Entry 4CAX (X-ray diffraction, 1.85 A resolution); this record covers chain A.

Chain A:
Name: Glycylpeptide N-tetradecanoyltransferase
Organism: Aspergillus fumigatus
Notes: EC 2.3.1.97
Reference sequence: Q9UVX3 (NMT_ASPFU); numbering as in UniProt (aligned over 86-492)
Chain sequence (411 residues; row label = number of the first residue in the row):
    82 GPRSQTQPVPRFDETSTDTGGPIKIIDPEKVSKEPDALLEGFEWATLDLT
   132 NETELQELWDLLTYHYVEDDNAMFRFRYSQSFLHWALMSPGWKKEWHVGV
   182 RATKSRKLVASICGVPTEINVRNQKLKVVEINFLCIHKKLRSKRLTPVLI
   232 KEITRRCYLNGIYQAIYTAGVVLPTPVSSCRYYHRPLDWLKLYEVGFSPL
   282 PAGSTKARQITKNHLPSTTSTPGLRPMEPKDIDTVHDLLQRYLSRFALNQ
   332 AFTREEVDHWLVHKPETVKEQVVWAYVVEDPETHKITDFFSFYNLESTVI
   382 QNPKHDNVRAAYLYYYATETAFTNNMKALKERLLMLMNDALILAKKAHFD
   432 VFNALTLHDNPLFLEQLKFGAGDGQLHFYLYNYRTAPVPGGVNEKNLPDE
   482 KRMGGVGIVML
Disordered / not traced: 82-100, 383-385, 405-406
Construct notes: expression tag (82-85)
Residues lining bound ligands:
  - 646 (2,6-dichloro-4-(2-piperazin-1-ylpyridin-4-yl)-N-(1,3,5-trimethyl-1H-pyrazol-4-yl)benzenesulfonamide): V148, E149, D150, F155, R156, F157, Y159, N213, T249, A250, G251, Y263, H265, F278, S378, Y393, N434, G455, Q456, L457, L492
  - tetradecanoyl-coa (MYA): H146, Y147, V148, I193, V210, I212, N213, F214, L215, C216, I217, L221, R222, S223, K224, R225, L226, T227, P228, I231, I234, T235, C238, Y239, I243, Y244, Q245, A246, Y248, T249, A250, V252, L254, Y462
Swiss-Prot annotation at these positions:
  - active site: L492 (Proton acceptor)
  - binding site (tetradecanoyl-CoA): L215 to I217, S223 to T227
Reported in the primary citation:
  - binding site for 646: Y147, Y159, Y263, H265, S378, N434, D454, G455, L457

Summary:
Ligands of chain A: tetradecanoyl-coa and compound 646. UniProt lists active-site residue L492 and 8
tetradecanoyl-CoA-binding residues. From the paper: a binding site for 646 at Y147, Y159 and Y263 among
others.
Chain A is Glycylpeptide N-tetradecanoyltransferase (Aspergillus fumigatus); the structure, Crystal structure
of Aspergillus fumigatus N-myristoyl transferase in complex with myristoyl CoA and a pyrazole sulphonamide
..., was determined by X-ray diffraction together with 4CAV and 4CAW from the same study.
